6MUP - chains F and I of the 14 polymer chains in the assembly; structure by electron microscopy, 3.50 A resolution.

# Chain F
Molecule: Histone H4
From: Homo sapiens
UniProt: P62805 (H4_HUMAN); residues 8-101 here correspond to UniProt positions 9-102 (UniProt number = residue number + 1)
Sequence (94 residues; each row starts with the number of its first residue):
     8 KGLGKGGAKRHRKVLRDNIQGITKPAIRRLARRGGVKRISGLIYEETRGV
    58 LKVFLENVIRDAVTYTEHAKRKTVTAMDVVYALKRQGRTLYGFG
Disordered / not traced: 8-11

# Chain I
Molecule: 147-nt DNA strand
Sequence (147 nucleotides; row label = number of the first residue in the row; numbers below 1 keep their minus sign (DA-73 is residue -73)):
   -73 ATCAAATATCCACCTGCAGATTCTACCAAAAGTGTATTTGGAAACTGCTC
   -23 CATCAAAAGGCATGTTCAGCTCTGTGAGTGAAACTCCATCATCACAAAGA
    27 ATATTCTGAGAATGCTTCCGTTTGCCTTTTATATGAACTTCCTCGAT

# Interface between chain F and chain I
Residue-residue contacts - 13 pairs, chain F then chain I:
  Arg35(F) with DA8(I), salt bridge to the phosphate
  Arg39(F) with DA8(I), salt bridge to the phosphate
  Arg45(F) with DA7(I), hydrogen bond to the sugar; DA8(I), phosphate contact
  Ile46(F) with DA7(I), sugar contact; DA8(I), hydrogen bond to the phosphate
  Ser47(F) with DA7(I), phosphate contact
  Gly48(F) with DA7(I), hydrogen bond to the phosphate
  Arg78(F) with DT28(I), phosphate contact; DA29(I), salt bridge to the phosphate
  Lys79(F) with DT28(I), hydrogen bond to the phosphate
  Thr80(F) with DA27(I), phosphate contact; DT28(I), hydrogen bond to the phosphate
Other interface residues (no listed pair), chain F (10 interface residues in all): Arg23
Other interface residues (no listed pair), chain I (6 interface residues in all): DC16

# Overview
10 residues of chain F face 6 of chain I across their interface; the contacts include 5 hydrogen bonds and 3
salt bridges. Polar contacts include Arg45(F)-DA7(I), Ile46(F)-DA8(I) and Gly48(F)-DA7(I).
Chain F is Histone H4 (Homo sapiens) and chain I is a 147-nt DNA strand; the structure, CENP-A nucleosome
bound by two copies of CENP-C(CD) and two copies CENP-N(NT), was determined by electron microscopy (same
publication as 6MUO).
